6F1K - chain A; structure by X-ray diffraction, 2.20 A resolution.

== Chain A ==
Name: Poly [ADP-ribose] polymerase 2
Source organism: Homo sapiens
Notes: EC 2.4.2.30
UniProtKB: Q9UGN5 (PARP2_HUMAN); residue numbers follow UniProt; this construct covers 90-218
Chain sequence (129 residues; each row starts with the number of its first residue):
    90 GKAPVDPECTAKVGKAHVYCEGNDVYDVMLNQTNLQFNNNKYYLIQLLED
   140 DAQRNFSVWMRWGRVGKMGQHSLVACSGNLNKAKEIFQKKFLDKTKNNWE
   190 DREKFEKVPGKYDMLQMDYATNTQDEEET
Not modelled in the structure: 90, 210-218
Swiss-Prot annotation at these positions:
  - site: Asp207, Tyr208 (Cleavage)
  - mutagenesis: Gln125 to Phe126 (In PARP2-QFRD mutant; induces conformational change that bridges nucleosomes by binding to linker DNA ends and promotes interaction with HPF1), Asn127 (N127A: Decreased poly [ADP-ribose] polymerase activity. Impaired formation of a complex with damaged DNA), Asn128 (N128A: Does not affect poly [ADP-ribose] polymerase activity), Asn129 (N129A: Reduced recruitment to DNA damage sites. Abolished DNA-induced ADP-ribosyltransferase activity), Lys130 (K130A: Decreased poly [ADP-ribose] polymerase activity), Tyr132 (Y132F: Decreased poly [ADP-ribose] polymerase activity), Trp151 (W151A: Decreased poly [ADP-ribose] polymerase activity. Impaired formation of a complex with damaged DNA), Arg153 (R153A: Abolished formation of a complex with core nucleosome and HPF1, leading to abolished ability to catalyze serine ADP-ribosylation of histones ...), Val154 (V154A: Abolished formation of a complex with core nucleosome and HPF1, leading to abolished ability to catalyze serine ADP-ribosylation of histones), Gln159 (Q159A: Decreased poly [ADP-ribose] polymerase activity), Lys183 (K183A: Decreased poly [ADP-ribose] polymerase activity. Impaired formation of a complex with damaged DNA), Tyr201 (Y201A: Reduced DNA-induced ADP-ribosyltransferase activity; Y201F: Reduced recruitment to DNA damage sites. Decreased poly [ADP-ribose] polymerase activity)
From the paper describing this entry:
  - binding site for the 20-nt DNA strand: Tyr132, Trp151, Arg153, Gln159, Lys179, Lys183
  - contacts within the chain: Asn127-Arg153 (hydrogen bond)
  - mutagenesis - N128A: unchanged catalytic activity
  - mutagenesis - Y201F: abolished catalytic activity on 5'-phosphate
  - mutagenesis - K130A: decreased catalytic activity on DSB models
  - mutagenesis - Y132A, K179A, K183A: decreased catalytic activity on DSB model
  - mutagenesis - N127A, R153A: abolished catalytic activity
  - mutagenesis - W151A: decreased catalytic activity on nick DNA
  - mutagenesis - Q159A: unchanged catalytic activity on nick DNA
  - mutagenesis - Q159A: decreased catalytic activity on blunt end models

== In short ==
From UniProt: 13 mutagenesis sites. From the paper: a binding site for the 20-nt DNA strand at Tyr132, Trp151
and Arg153 among others; Y132A, K179A and K183A reduce catalytic activity on DSB model; 10 substitutions were
tested in all.
Chain A is Poly [ADP-ribose] polymerase 2 (Homo sapiens); the structure, Structure of ARTD2/PARP2 WGR domain
bound to double strand DNA without 5'phosphate, was determined by X-ray diffraction, deposited together with
6F5B and 6F5F.
